PDB entry 8QAM | X-ray diffraction, 1.32 A resolution | chain B

Chain B:
Name: Uracil-DNA glycosylase
Source organism: Vaccinia virus Copenhagen
UniProtKB: P20536 (UNG_VACCC); residue numbers follow UniProt; this construct covers 1-218
Sequence (223 residues; each row starts with the number of its first residue; numbers below 1 keep their minus sign (Gly-4 is residue -4)):
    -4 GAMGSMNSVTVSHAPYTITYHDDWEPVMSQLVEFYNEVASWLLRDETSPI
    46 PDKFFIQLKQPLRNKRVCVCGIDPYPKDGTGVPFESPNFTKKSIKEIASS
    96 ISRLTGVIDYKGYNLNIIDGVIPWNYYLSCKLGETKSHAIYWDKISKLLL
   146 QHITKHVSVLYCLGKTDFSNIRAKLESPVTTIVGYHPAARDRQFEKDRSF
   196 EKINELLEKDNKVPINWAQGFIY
Unresolved in the structure: -4 to 0
Sequence notes: expression tag (-4 to 0); engineered mutation Lys197 (Ile in P20536), Glu200 (Val in P20536), Lys204 (Leu in P20536)
Reported in the primary citation:
  - mutagenesis - W36D: abolished growth
  - mutagenesis - W36A: decreased growth

Overview:
From the paper: W36D abolishes growth; W36A reduces growth.
Chain B is Uracil-DNA glycosylase (Vaccinia virus Copenhagen); the structure, vaccinia virus Uracil DNA
glycosidase mutant I197K-V200E-L204K, was determined by X-ray diffraction, deposited together with 8Q3R.
